Entry 6JSI (electron microscopy, 4.70 A resolution (low resolution: residue-level contacts below are approximate; hydrogen-bond / salt-bridge calls are withheld)); this record covers chains B and G of the 9 polymer chains in the assembly.

[Chain B (and G)]
Molecule: Fatty acid synthase subunit beta
Organism: Saccharomyces cerevisiae
Notes: chain G of this document is another copy of the same molecule, construct and numbering; everything in this record applies to it too
Chain sequence (2051 residues; each row starts with the number of its first residue; X marks 1041 residues of unknown identity (built as UNK)):
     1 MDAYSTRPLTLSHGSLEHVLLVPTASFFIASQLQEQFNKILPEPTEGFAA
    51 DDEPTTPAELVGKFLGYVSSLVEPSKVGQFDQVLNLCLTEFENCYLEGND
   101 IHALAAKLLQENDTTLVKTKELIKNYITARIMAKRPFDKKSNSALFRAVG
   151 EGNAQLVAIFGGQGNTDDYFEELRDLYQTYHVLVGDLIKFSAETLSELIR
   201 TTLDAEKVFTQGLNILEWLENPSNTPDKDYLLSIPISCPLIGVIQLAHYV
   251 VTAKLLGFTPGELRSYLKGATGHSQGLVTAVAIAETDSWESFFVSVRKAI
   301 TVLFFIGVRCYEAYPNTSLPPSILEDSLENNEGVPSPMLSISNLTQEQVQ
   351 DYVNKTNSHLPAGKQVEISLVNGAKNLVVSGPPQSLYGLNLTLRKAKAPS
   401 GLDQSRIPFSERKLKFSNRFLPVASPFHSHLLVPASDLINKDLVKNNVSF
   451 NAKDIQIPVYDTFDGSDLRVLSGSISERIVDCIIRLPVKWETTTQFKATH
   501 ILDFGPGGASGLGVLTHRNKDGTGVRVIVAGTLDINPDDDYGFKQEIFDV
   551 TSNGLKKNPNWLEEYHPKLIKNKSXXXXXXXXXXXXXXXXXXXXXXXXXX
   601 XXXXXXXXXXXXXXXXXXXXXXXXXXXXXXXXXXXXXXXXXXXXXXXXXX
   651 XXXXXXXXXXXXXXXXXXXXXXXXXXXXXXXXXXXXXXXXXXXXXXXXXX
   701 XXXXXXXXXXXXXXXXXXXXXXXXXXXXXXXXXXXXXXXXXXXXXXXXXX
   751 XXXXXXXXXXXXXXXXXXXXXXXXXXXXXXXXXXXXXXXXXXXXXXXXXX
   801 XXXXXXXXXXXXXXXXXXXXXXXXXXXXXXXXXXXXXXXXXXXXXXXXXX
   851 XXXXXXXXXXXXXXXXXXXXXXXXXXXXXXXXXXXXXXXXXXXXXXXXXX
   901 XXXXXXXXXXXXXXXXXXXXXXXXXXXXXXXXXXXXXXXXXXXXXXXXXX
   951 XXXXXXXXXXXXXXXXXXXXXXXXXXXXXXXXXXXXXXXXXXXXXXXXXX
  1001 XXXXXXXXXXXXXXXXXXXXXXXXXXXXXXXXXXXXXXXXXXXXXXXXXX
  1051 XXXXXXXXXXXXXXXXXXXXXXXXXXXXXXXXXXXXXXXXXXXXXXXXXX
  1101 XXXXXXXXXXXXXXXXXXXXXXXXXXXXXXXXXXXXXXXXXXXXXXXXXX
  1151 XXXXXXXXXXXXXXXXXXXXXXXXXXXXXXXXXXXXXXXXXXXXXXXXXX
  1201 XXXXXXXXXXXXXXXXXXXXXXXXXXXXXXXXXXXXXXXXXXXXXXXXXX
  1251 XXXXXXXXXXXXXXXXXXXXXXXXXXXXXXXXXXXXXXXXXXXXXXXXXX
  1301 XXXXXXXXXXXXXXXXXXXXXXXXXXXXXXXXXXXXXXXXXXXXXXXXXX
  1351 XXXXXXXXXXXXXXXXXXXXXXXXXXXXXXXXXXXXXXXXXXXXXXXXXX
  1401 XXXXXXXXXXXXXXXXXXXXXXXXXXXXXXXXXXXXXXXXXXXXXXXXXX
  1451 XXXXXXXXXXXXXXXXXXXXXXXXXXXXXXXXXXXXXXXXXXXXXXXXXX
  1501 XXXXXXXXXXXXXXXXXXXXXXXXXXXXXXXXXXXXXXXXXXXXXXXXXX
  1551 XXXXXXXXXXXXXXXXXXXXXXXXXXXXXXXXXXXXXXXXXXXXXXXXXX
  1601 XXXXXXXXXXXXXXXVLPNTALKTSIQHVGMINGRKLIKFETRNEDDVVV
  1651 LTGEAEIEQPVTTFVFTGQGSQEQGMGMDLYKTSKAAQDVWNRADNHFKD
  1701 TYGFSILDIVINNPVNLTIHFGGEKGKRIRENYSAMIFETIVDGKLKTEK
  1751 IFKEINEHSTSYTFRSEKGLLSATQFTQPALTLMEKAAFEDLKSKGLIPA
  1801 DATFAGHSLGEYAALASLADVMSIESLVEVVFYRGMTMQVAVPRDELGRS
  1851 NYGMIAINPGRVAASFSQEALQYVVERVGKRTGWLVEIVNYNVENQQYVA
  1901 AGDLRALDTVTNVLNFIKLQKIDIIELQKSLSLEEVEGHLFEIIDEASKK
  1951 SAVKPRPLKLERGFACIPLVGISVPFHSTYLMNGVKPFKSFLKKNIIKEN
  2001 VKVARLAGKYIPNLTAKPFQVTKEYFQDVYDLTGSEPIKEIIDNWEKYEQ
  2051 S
Not modelled in the structure: 137-154, 575-582, 1000-1075, 1571-1615

[Interface between chain B and chain G]
Chain G residues in contact with chain B, 9 residues: K207, T210, Q211, P315, N316, T317, S318, P320, P321

[Summary]
Chain B and chain G make no direct contact in this assembly.
Both chains are Fatty acid synthase subunit beta (Saccharomyces cerevisiae). Entry 6JSI (Co-purified Fatty
Acid Synthase) was determined by electron microscopy, deposited together with 6JSH.
